8PQY - chains B and C of the 3 polymer chains in the assembly; structure by electron microscopy, 3.80 A resolution.

[Chain B (and C)]
Protein: Platelet-activating factor acetylhydrolase IB subunit beta
From: Homo sapiens
Notes: chain C of this document is another copy of the same molecule, construct and numbering; everything in this record applies to it too
UniProt: P43034 (LIS1_HUMAN); residues 1-410 here = UniProt positions 1-410
Sequence (410 residues; row label = number of the first residue in the row):
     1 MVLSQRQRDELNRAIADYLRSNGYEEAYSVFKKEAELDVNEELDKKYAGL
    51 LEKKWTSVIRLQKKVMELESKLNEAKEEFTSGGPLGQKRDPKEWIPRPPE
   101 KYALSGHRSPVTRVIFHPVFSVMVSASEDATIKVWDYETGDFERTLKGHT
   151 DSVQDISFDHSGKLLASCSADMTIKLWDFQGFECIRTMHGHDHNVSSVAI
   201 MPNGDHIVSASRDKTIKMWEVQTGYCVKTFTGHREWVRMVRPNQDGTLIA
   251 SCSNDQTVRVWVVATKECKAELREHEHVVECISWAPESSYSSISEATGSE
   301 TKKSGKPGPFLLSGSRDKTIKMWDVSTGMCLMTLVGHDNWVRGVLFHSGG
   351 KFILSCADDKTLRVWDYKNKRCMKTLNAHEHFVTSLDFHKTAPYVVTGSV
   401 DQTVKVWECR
Not modelled in the structure: 1-88, 298-306
Curated features (UniProtKB/Swiss-Prot):
  - region: Met1 to Asp38 (Required for self-association and interaction with PAFAH1B2 and PAFAH1B3), Phe388 to Arg410 (Interaction with NDEL1)
  - modified residue: Lys53 (N6-acetyllysine), Ser109 (Phosphoserine)
  - natural variant: Phe31 (F31S: In LIS1), His149 (H149R: In LIS1), Gly162 (G162S: In LIS1), Ser169 (S169P: In SBH), Arg241 (R241P: In SBH), His277 (H277P: In LIS1), Asp317 (D317H: In LIS1)

[How chain B and chain C interact]
Residue-residue contacts - 12 pairs, chain B then chain C:
  Val119(B) - Gly106(C)
  Phe120(B) - Gly106(C)
  Phe120(B) - His107(C)
  Phe120(B) - Arg108(C)
  Phe120(B) - Gln402(C)
  Ser121(B) - Lys133(C)
  Asp136(B) - Lys147(C)  salt bridge
  Glu138(B) - Phe142(C)
  Glu138(B) - Thr145(C)  hydrogen bond
  Thr139(B) - Lys147(C)
  Glu143(B) - Arg108(C)  salt bridge
  Phe182(B) - Arg108(C)
Other interface residues (no listed pair), chain B (10 interface residues in all): Val122, Phe179
Other interface residues (no listed pair), chain C (9 interface residues in all): Ser105

[Summary]
10 residues of chain B face 9 of chain C across their interface; the contacts include 1 hydrogen bond and 2
salt bridges. Polar contacts include Asp136(B)-Lys147(C), Glu143(B)-Arg108(C) and Glu138(B)-Thr145(C).
Both chains are Platelet-activating factor acetylhydrolase IB subunit beta (Homo sapiens). Entry 8PQY
(Cytoplasmic dynein-1 motor domain bound to LIS1) was determined by electron microscopy together with 8PQW,
8PQZ, 8PR0, 8PR1, 8PR2, 8PR3 and 8PR4 from the same study.
